PDB entry 2XN9 | X-ray diffraction, 2.30 A resolution | chains D and F of the 6 polymer chains in the assembly

Chain D:
Protein: HLA class II histocompatibility antigen, dr alpha chain,
From: Homo sapiens
Notes: fragment: extracellular domain, residues 26-207
Reference sequence: P01903 (DRA_HUMAN); residues 1-182 here correspond to UniProt positions 26-207 (UniProt number = residue number + 25)
Sequence (182 residues; row label = number of the first residue in the row):
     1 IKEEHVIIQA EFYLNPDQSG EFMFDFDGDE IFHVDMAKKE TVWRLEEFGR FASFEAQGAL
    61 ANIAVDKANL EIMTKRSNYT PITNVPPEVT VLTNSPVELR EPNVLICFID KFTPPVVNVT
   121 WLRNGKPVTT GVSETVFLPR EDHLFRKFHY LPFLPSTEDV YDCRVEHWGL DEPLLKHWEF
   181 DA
Unresolved in the structure: 1-3, 182
Cystine bridges: Cys107-Cys163
Curated features (UniProtKB/Swiss-Prot):
  - region: Glu179 to Ala182 (Connecting peptide)
  - site: Gln9 (Self- and pathogen-derived peptide antigen), Gly49 (Self-peptide antigen), Phe51 (Self- and pathogen-derived peptide antigen), Ala52 (Self-peptide antigen), Ser53 (Self- and pathogen-derived peptide antigen), Glu55 (Pathogen-derived peptide antigen), Asn62 (Self- and pathogen-derived peptide antigen), Asn69 (Pathogen-derived peptide antigen), Arg76 (Self- and pathogen-derived peptide antigen)
  - glycosylation (N-linked (GlcNAc...) asparagine): Asn78, Asn118

Chain F:
Protein: Hemagglutinin
Reference sequence: A8CDU0 (A8CDU0_9INFA); residues 1-13 here correspond to UniProt positions 59-71 (UniProt number = residue number + 58)
Sequence (13 residues; row label = number of the first residue in the row):
     1 PKYVKQNTLK LAT

Chain D / chain F interface:
Contacting residue pairs (32):
  Gln9(D) with Lys5(F); Gln6(F), hydrogen bond (side chain-backbone)
  Glu11(D) with Thr8(F)
  Phe24(D) with Val4(F)
  Ile31(D) with Tyr3(F)
  Phe32(D) with Tyr3(F), hydrophobic
  Trp43(D) with Tyr3(F), hydrophobic
  Phe51(D) with Pro1(F)
  Ala52(D) with Pro1(F); Tyr3(F), hydrophobic
  Ser53(D) with Pro1(F), hydrogen bond (backbone-backbone); Lys2(F); Tyr3(F), hydrogen bond (backbone-backbone)
  Phe54(D) with Tyr3(F); Lys5(F)
  Gly58(D) with Lys5(F), hydrogen bond (backbone-side chain)
  Asn62(D) with Lys5(F), hydrogen bond; Gln6(F), hydrogen bond (side chain-backbone); Asn7(F); Thr8(F), hydrogen bond (backbone-side chain)
  Val65(D) with Thr8(F); Leu9(F); Lys10(F)
  Asp66(D) with Thr8(F), hydrogen bond
  Asn69(D) with Leu9(F), hydrogen bond (side chain-backbone); Lys10(F); Leu11(F), hydrogen bond (side chain-backbone)
  Ile72(D) with Leu11(F), hydrophobic; Thr13(F)
  Met73(D) with Leu11(F), hydrophobic
  Arg76(D) with Leu11(F); Ala12(F), hydrogen bond (side chain-backbone)
Other interface residues (no listed pair), chain D (20 interface residues in all): Phe22, Ala61

In short:
Chain D and chain F form an interface of 20 and 13 residues respectively; the contacts include 11 hydrogen
bonds. Among the polar pairs are Gln9(D)-Gln6(F), Gly58(D)-Lys5(F) and Asn62(D)-Lys5(F).
Chain D is HLA class II histocompatibility antigen, dr alpha chain, (Homo sapiens) and chain F is
Hemagglutinin; the structure, Crystal structure of the ternary complex between human T cell receptor,
staphylococcal enterotoxin H and human ..., was determined by X-ray diffraction (same publication as 2XNA).
